5UFU - chains B and C of the 3 polymer chains in the assembly; structure by X-ray diffraction, 3.45 A resolution.

Chain B:
Name: 5'-AMP-activated protein kinase subunit beta-1
Organism: Rattus norvegicus
UniProt: P80386 (AAKB1_RAT); residues 68-270 here = UniProt positions 68-270
Amino-acid sequence (204 residues; row label = number of the first residue in the row):
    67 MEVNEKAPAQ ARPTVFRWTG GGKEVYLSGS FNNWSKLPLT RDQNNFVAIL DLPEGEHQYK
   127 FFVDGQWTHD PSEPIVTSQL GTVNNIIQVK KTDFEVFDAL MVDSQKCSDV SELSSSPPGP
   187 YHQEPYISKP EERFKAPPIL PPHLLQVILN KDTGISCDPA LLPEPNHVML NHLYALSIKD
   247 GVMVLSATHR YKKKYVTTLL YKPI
Unresolved in the structure: 67-76, 174-200, 217-224
Construct notes: initiating methionine (67); engineered mutation D108 (Ser in P80386)
Residues lining bound ligands: 85V (1,4:3,6-dianhydro-2-O-(6-chloro-5-{4-[1-(hydroxymethyl)cyclopropyl]phenyl}-1H-benzimidazol-2-yl)-D-mannitol): V81, R83, T106, R107, D108, N111, V113, I115
Swiss-Prot annotation at these positions:
  - modified residue: S96 (Phosphoserine), S101 (Phosphoserine), T148 (Phosphothreonine), S182 (Phosphoserine), K201 (N6-succinyllysine)
  - mutagenesis: W100 (W100G: Abolishes glycogen-binding; W100L: Partially inhibits glycogen-binding), K126 (K126Q: Abolishes glycogen-binding), L146 (L146A: Significantly reduces glycogen-binding), N150 (N150K: Abolishes glycogen-binding; N150Q: Significantly reduces glycogen-binding)

Chain C:
Name: 5'-AMP-activated protein kinase subunit gamma-1
Organism: Rattus norvegicus
UniProt: P80385 (AAKG1_RAT); residue numbers follow UniProt; this construct covers 1-330
Amino-acid sequence (330 residues; each row starts with the number of its first residue):
     1 MESVAAESAP APENEHSQET PESNSSVYTT FMKSHRCYDL IPTSSKLVVF DTSLQVKKAF
    61 FALVTNGVRA APLWDSKKQS FVGMLTITDF INILHRYYKS ALVQIYELEE HKIETWREVY
   121 LQDSFKPLVC ISPNASLFDA VSSLIRNKIH RLPVIDPESG NTLYILTHKR ILKFLKLFIT
   181 EFPKPEFMSK SLEELQIGTY ANIAMVRTTT PVYVALGIFV QHRVSALPVV DEKGRVVDIY
   241 SKFDVINLAA EKTYNNLDVS VTKALQHRSH YFEGVLKCYL HETLEAIINR LVEAEVHRLV
   301 VVDEHDVVKG IVSLSDILQA LVLTGGEKKP
Unresolved in the structure: 1-25, 124-126, 269-273, 323-330
Residues lining bound ligands:
  - ADP (adenosine-5'-diphosphate): R69, G83, M84, T86, I87, T88, D89, Y120, P127, L128, V129, I149, H150, R151, P153
  - adenosine monophosphate (AMP), molecule 1: R69, S225, I239, S241, F243, D244, R268, G274, V275, L276, V296, H297, R298
  - adenosine monophosphate (AMP), molecule 2: H150, G198, T199, N202, I203, A204, V224, S225, A226, P228, R298, I311, S313, S315, D316
Swiss-Prot annotation at these positions:
  - motif: L137 to E158 (AMPK pseudosubstrate)
  - binding site (ADP): R69, M84 to D89, V129, H150, R151, K169, S241 to D244, R268, L276, H297, R298
  - binding site (AMP): R69, M84 to D89, V129, H150, R151, K169, T199, A204, S225, A226, S241 to D244, R268, L276, H297, R298, S313 to D316
  - binding site (ATP): R69, M84 to D89, V129, H150, R151, K169, S241 to D244, R268, L276, H297, R298
  - modified residue: S260 (Phosphoserine), T262 (Phosphothreonine), S269 (Phosphoserine)

Interface between chain B and chain C:
Residue-residue contacts (45):
  P225(B) with K46(C)
  A226(B) with S44(C); S45(C); K46(C), hydrogen bond (backbone-backbone)
  L227(B) with P42(C), hydrophobic; S44(C)
  L228(B) with S44(C), hydrogen bond (backbone-backbone); S45(C); K46(C)
  P229(B) with S44(C)
  V248(B) with L54(C), hydrophobic
  Y257(B) with Y38(C), hydrophobic; P133(C); D156(C); L163(C), hydrophobic
  K258(B) with Y38(C)
  K259(B) with Y38(C), hydrogen bond (backbone-side chain)
  K260(B) with Y38(C); P42(C); T43(C)
  Y261(B) with T43(C), hydrogen bond (backbone-backbone); S44(C); S45(C), hydrogen bond (backbone-backbone)
  V262(B) with S45(C); L47(C), hydrophobic; L163(C)
  T263(B) with S45(C), hydrogen bond (backbone-backbone); K46(C); L47(C), hydrogen bond (backbone-backbone)
  T264(B) with L47(C); V49(C)
  L265(B) with K46(C); L47(C), hydrogen bond (backbone-backbone); V48(C); V49(C), hydrogen bond (backbone-backbone); N66(C)
  L266(B) with V49(C)
  Y267(B) with V48(C), hydrophobic; V49(C), hydrogen bond (backbone-backbone); F50(C), hydrophobic; D51(C), hydrogen bond (backbone-backbone); L54(C), hydrophobic; A62(C); N66(C), hydrogen bond
  P269(B) with S53(C)
Interface residues without a listed pair, chain B (20 interface residues in all): I214, K268
Interface residues without a listed pair, chain C (22 interface residues in all): I41, T65, N134, T162

In short:
20 residues of chain B and 22 residues of chain C are in contact, with 12 hydrogen bonds. Polar contacts
include K259(B)-Y38(C), Y267(B)-N66(C) and A226(B)-K46(C). Bound to chain B: compound 85V. Ligands of chain C:
adenosine monophosphate and ADP.
Here chain B is 5'-AMP-activated protein kinase subunit beta-1 and chain C is 5'-AMP-activated protein kinase
subunit gamma-1, both from Rattus norvegicus. Entry 5UFU (Structure of AMPK bound to activator) was determined
by X-ray diffraction.
